Entry 9JA0 (electron microscopy, 3.14 A resolution); this record covers chains B and E of the 12 polymer chains in the assembly.

# Chain B (and E)
Name: Capsid protein p24
Organism: Human immunodeficiency virus 1
Notes: chain E of this document is another copy of the same molecule, construct and numbering; everything in this record applies to it too
Reference sequence: P0C6F2 (POL_HV1LW); residues 1-221 here correspond to UniProt positions 133-353 (UniProt number = residue number + 132)
Sequence (221 residues; numbered 1 to 221; the number before each row is that of its first residue):
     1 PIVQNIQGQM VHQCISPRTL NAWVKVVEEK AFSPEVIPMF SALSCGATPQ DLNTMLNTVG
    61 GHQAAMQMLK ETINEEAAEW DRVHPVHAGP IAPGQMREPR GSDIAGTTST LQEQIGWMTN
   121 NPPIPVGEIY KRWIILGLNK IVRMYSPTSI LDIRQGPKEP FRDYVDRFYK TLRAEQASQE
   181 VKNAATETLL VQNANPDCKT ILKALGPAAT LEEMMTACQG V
Not modelled in the structure: 220-221
Differences from the reference sequence: engineered mutation Cys-14 (Ala146 in P0C6F2), Cys-45 (Glu177 in P0C6F2), Ala-184 (Trp316 in P0C6F2), Ala-185 (Met317 in P0C6F2)
Curated features (UniProtKB/Swiss-Prot):
  - region: Asn-57 to Gln-95 (Interaction with human PPIA/CYPA and NUP153)
  - site: Gly-89, Pro-90 (Cis/trans isomerization of proline peptide bond)
Cystine bridges: Cys-198/Cys-218

# Chain B / chain E interface
Disulfides between the chains: Cys-14(B)/Cys-45(E)
Residue-residue contacts (40; chain B residue first):
  Asn-5(B) with Ile-6(E), hydrogen bond (side chain-backbone)
  Ile-6(B) with Ile-6(E), hydrophobic
  Val-11(B) with Gln-4(E)
  His-12(B) with Gln-4(E)
  Cys-14(B) with Cys-45(E), disulfide
  Ile-15(B) with Ala-42(E), hydrophobic
  Pro-17(B) with Thr-19(E); Leu-43(E), hydrophobic
  Arg-18(B) with Arg-18(E)
  Leu-20(B) with Met-39(E), hydrophobic; Ala-42(E), hydrophobic
  Thr-54(B) with Pro-38(E); Ala-42(E)
  Asn-57(B) with Glu-35(E); Pro-38(E); Arg-173(E), hydrogen bond (backbone-side chain)
  Thr-58(B) with Glu-35(E); Pro-38(E); Met-39(E)
  Val-59(B) with Arg-173(E), hydrogen bond (backbone-side chain)
  Gly-60(B) with Glu-35(E)
  His-62(B) with Asp-166(E)
  Gln-63(B) with Asp-166(E), hydrogen bond (backbone-side chain); Tyr-169(E); Lys-170(E); Arg-173(E)
  Ala-64(B) with Arg-162(E); Val-165(E), hydrophobic; Asp-166(E), hydrogen bond (backbone-side chain); Met-215(E)
  Gln-67(B) with Tyr-169(E); Leu-211(E)
  Met-68(B) with Glu-212(E); Met-215(E), hydrophobic
  Glu-71(B) with Thr-210(E), hydrogen bond; Leu-211(E), hydrogen bond (side chain-backbone); Glu-212(E)
  Lys-140(B) with Glu-212(E)
  Met-144(B) with Arg-162(E), hydrogen bond (backbone-side chain); Met-215(E), hydrophobic
Other interface residues (no listed pair), chain B (26 interface residues in all): Gln-9, Lys-25, Ala-65, Tyr-145
Other interface residues (no listed pair), chain E (24 interface residues in all): Asn-5, Gln-7, Ala-22, Glu-29

# Overview
The interface between chain B and chain E involves 26 residues on one side and 24 on the other; the contacts
include 1 disulfide bond and 8 hydrogen bonds. Polar pairs include Asn-5(B)/Ile-6(E), Asn-57(B)/Arg-173(E) and
Val-59(B)/Arg-173(E).
Both chains are Capsid protein p24 (Human immunodeficiency virus 1). Entry 9JA0 (The capsid protein of HIV 1)
was determined by electron microscopy together with 9JA1 and 8X7U from the same study.
